9ERF - chains A and T of the 4 polymer chains in the assembly; structure by electron microscopy, 2.64 A resolution.

# Chain A
Name: Schlafen family member 11
Organism: Homo sapiens
Notes: EC 3.6.-.-
UniProtKB: Q7Z7L1 (SLN11_HUMAN); residue numbers follow UniProt; this construct covers 1-901
Amino-acid sequence (929 residues; numbered -27 to 901; the number before each row is that of its first residue; numbers below 1 keep their minus sign (Met-27 is residue -27)):
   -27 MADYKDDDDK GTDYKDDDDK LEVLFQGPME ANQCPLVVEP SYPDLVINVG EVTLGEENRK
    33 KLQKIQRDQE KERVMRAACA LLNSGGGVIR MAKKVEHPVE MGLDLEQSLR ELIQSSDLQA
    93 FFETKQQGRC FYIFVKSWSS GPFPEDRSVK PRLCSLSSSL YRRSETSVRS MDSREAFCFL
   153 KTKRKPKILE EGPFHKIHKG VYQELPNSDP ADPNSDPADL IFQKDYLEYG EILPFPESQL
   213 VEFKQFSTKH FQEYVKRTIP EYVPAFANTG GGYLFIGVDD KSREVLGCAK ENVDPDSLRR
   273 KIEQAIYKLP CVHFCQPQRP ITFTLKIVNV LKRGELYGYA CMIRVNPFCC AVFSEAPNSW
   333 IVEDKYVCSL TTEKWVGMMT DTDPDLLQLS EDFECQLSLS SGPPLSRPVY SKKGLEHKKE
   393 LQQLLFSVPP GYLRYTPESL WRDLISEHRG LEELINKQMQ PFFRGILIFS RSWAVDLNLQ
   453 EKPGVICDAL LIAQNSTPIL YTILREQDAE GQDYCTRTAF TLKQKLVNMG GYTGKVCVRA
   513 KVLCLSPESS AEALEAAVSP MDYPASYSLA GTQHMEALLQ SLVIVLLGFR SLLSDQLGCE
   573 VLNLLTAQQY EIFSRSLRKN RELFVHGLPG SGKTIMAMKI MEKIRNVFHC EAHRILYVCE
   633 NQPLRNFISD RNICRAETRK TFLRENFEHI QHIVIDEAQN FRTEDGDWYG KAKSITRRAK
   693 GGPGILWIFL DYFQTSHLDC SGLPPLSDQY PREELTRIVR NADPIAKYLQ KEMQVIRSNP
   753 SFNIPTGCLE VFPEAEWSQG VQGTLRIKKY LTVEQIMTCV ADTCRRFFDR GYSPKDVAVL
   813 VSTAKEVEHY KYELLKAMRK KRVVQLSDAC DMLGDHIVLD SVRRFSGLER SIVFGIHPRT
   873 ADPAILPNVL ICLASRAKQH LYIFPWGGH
Unresolved in the structure: -27 to 6, 159-187, 354-380, 520-529, 900-901
Differences from the reference sequence: initiating methionine (-27); expression tag (-26 to 0)
Metal / ion sites: Mn2+: Glu209, Glu214, Asp252 (shared with U54(T) of chain T); Zn2+: His285, Cys287, Cys321, Cys322
Curated features (UniProtKB/Swiss-Prot):
  - active site: Lys216
  - binding site (Mg(2+)): Glu209, Glu214
  - binding site (Zn(2+)): His285, Cys287, Cys321, Cys322
  - binding site (ATP): Gly599 to Thr606
  - mutagenesis: Glu209 (E209A: Complete loss of endonuclease activity), Glu214 (E214A: Complete loss of endonuclease activity), Lys216 (K216A: Complete loss of endonuclease activity), Tyr234 (Y234A: No effect on endonuclease activity), Asp252 (D252A: Slight increase in endonuclease activity), Lys605 (K605M: Abolishes ATPase activity without affecting its role in DNA damage response; when associated with A-668), Asp668 (D668A: Abolishes ATPase activity without affecting its role in DNA damage response; when associated with M-605), Glu669 (E669Q: Abolishes ATPase activity, leading to abolish ability to inhibit DNA replication without affecting subcellular location), Ser753 (S753D: Complete loss of tRNA cleavage and ssDNA binding)
What the authors report for this chain:
  - catalytic residues: Glu209, Glu214, Asp252
  - post-translational modification sites: Ser219, Thr230, Ser753 (citing earlier work)
  - mutagenesis - S753D: decreased binding to tRNA
  - mutagenesis - S219D, T230D: decreased binding to tRNA-Leu

# Chain T
Molecule: 65-nt RNA strand
Sequence (65 nucleotides; row label = number of the first residue in the row):
     1 AGCAGAGUGG CGCAGCGGAA GCGUGCUGGG CCCAUAACCC AGAGGUCGAU GGAUCGAAAC
    61 CAUCC
Unresolved in the structure: 1-2, 27-41
Metal / ion sites: Mg2+ near G18 (its only coordinating residue here); Mn2+: U54 (shared with Glu209(A), Glu214(A), Asp252(A) of chain A)

# Interface between chain A and chain T
Contacting residue pairs (18; chain A residue first):
  Lys36(A) - U50(T)  salt bridge to the phosphate
  Lys36(A) - G51(T)  salt bridge to the phosphate
  Arg39(A) - A49(T)  hydrogen bond to the phosphate
  Arg39(A) - U50(T)  salt bridge to the phosphate
  Leu75(A) - C65(T)  sugar contact
  Arg141(A) - G52(T)  sugar contact
  Glu214(A) - U54(T)  phosphate contact
  Lys216(A) - U54(T)  salt bridge to the phosphate
  Lys216(A) - C55(T)  salt bridge to the phosphate
  Gln217(A) - C55(T)  hydrogen bond to the phosphate
  Phe218(A) - C55(T)  sugar contact
  Ser219(A) - C55(T)  sugar contact
  Tyr226(A) - C55(T)  sugar contact
  Arg229(A) - C55(T)  phosphate contact
  Arg229(A) - G56(T)  salt bridge to the phosphate
  Tyr234(A) - U54(T)  hydrogen bond to the phosphate
  Asp252(A) - U54(T)  sugar contact
  Asp252(A) - C55(T)  phosphate contact
Interface residues without a listed pair, chain A (19 interface residues in all): Lys32, Lys43, Val140, Phe215, Thr220, Lys253
Interface residues without a listed pair, chain T (13 interface residues in all): G17, G18, G48, A53, C64

# In short
19 residues of chain A and 13 residues of chain T are in contact; the contacts include 3 hydrogen bonds and 6
salt bridges. Polar pairs include Arg39(A)-A49(T), Gln217(A)-C55(T) and Tyr234(A)-U54(T). From the paper:
catalytic residues Glu209(A), Glu214(A) and Asp252(A); S219D and T230D of chain A reduce binding to tRNA-Leu.
Here chain A is Schlafen family member 11 (Homo sapiens) and chain T is a 65-nt RNA strand. Entry 9ERF (SLFN11
dimer bound to tRNA-Met-CAT) was determined by electron microscopy, deposited together with 9ERD, 9ERE, 9GMW
and 9GMX.
